PDB entry 9JYZ | electron microscopy, 2.70 A resolution | chains G and i of the 66 polymer chains in the assembly

== Chain G ==
Protein: Tail fiber protein
From: Escherichia phage T7
UniProtKB: P03748 (FIBER_BPT7); residues 1-553 here = UniProt positions 1-553
Chain sequence (553 residues; each row starts with the number of its first residue):
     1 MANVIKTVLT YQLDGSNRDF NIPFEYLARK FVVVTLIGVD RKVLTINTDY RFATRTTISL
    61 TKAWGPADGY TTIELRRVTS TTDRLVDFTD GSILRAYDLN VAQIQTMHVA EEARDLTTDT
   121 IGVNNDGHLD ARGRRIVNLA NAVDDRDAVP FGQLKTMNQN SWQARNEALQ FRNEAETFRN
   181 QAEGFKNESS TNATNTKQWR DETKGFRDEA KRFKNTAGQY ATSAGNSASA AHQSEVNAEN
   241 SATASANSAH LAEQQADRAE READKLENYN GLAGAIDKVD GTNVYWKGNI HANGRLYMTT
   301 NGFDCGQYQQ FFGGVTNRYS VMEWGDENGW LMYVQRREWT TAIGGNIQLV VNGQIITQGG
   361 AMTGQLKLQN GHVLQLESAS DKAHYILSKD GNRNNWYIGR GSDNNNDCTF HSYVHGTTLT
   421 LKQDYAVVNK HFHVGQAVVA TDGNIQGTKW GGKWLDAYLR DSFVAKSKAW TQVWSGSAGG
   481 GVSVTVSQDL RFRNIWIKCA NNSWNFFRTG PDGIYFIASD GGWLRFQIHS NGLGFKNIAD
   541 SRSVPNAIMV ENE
Unresolved in the structure: 1-4, 139-553

== Chain i ==
Protein: Tail tubular protein gp11
From: Escherichia phage T7
UniProtKB: P03746 (TUBE1_BPT7); numbering as in UniProt (aligned over 1-196)
Chain sequence (196 residues; numbered 1 to 196; the number before each row is that of its first residue):
     1 MRSYDMNVET AAELSAVNDI LASIGEPPVS TLEGDANADA ANARRILNKI NRQIQSRGWT
    61 FNIEEGITLL PDVYSNLIVY SDDYLSLMST SGQSIYVNRG GYVYDRTSQS DRFDSGITVN
   121 IIRLRDYDEM PECFRYWIVT KASRQFNNRF FGAPEVEGVL QEEEDEARRL CMEYEMDYGG
   181 YNMLDGDAFT SGLLTR
Unresolved in the structure: 1

== How chain G and chain i interact ==
Residue-residue contacts (30; chain G residue first):
  Asn47(G) with Asp83(i), hydrogen bond
  Thr48(G) with Ser81(i); Tyr84(i), hydrogen bond
  Lys62(G) with Pro71(i); Asp72(i)
  Ala63(G) with Asp72(i)
  Ala67(G) with Val73(i), hydrophobic; Tyr74(i)
  Asp68(G) with Val73(i)
  Asp83(G) with Ala11(i); Asp128(i)
  Arg84(G) with Glu9(i), hydrogen bond (side chain-backbone); Ala11(i)
  Leu85(G) with Ser30(i); Thr31(i), hydrogen bond (backbone-side chain); Glu33(i)
  Val86(G) with Ser30(i); Thr31(i)
  Asp87(G) with Thr10(i); Leu14(i); Ser30(i), hydrogen bond (backbone-backbone)
  Phe88(G) with Ser30(i)
  Thr89(G) with Pro28(i); Ser30(i)
  Ser92(G) with Ser30(i)
  Tyr97(G) with Glu33(i); Gly34(i), hydrogen bond (side chain-backbone)
  Asp98(G) with Ser30(i); Thr31(i)
  Val101(G) with Glu33(i)
Also at the interface, not in a pair above, chain G (20 interface residues in all): Ile46, Thr61, Thr82
Also at the interface, not in a pair above, chain i (22 interface residues in all): Ala12, Val29, Leu32, Leu70, Val79

== Summary ==
Chain G and chain i form an interface of 20 and 22 residues respectively, with 6 hydrogen bonds. Among the
polar pairs are Asn47(G)-Asp83(i), Thr48(G)-Tyr84(i) and Arg84(G)-Glu9(i).
Here chain G is Tail fiber protein and chain i is Tail tubular protein gp11, both from Escherichia phage T7.
Entry 9JYZ (portal-tail complex of mature T7) was determined by electron microscopy, deposited together with
9JYY and 9JZ0.
